PDB entry 1WS4 | X-ray diffraction, 1.90 A resolution | chains E and G of the 8 polymer chains in the assembly

== Chain E ==
Molecule: Agglutinin alpha chain
Organism: Artocarpus integer
UniProtKB: P18670 (LECA_ARTIN); numbering as in UniProt (aligned over 1-133)
Sequence (133 residues; row label = number of the first residue in the row):
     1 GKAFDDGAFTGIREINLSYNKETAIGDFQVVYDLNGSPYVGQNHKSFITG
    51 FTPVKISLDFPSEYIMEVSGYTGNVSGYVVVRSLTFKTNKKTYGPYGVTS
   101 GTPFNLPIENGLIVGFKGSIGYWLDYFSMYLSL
Residues lining bound ligands: methyl alpha-D-galactopyranoside (AMG): G1, F47, Y78, V80, G121, Y122, W123, D125
UniProt features mapped onto this chain:
  - region: V68 to N89 (IgA-binding)
  - glycosylation (N-linked (GlcNAc...) asparagine): N43, N74
  - natural variant: K45 (K45L; K45T), M66 (M66D; M66V)

== Chain G ==
Molecule: Agglutinin alpha chain
Organism: Artocarpus integer
UniProtKB: P18670 (LECA_ARTIN); numbering as in UniProt (aligned over 1-133)
Sequence (133 residues; numbered 1 to 133; the number before each row is that of its first residue):
     1 GKAFDDGAFTGIREINLSYNKETAIGDFQVVYDLNGSPYVGQNHVSFITG
    51 FTPVKISLDFPSEYIMEVSGYTGNVSGYVVVRSLTFKTNKKTYGPYGVTS
   101 GTPFNLPIENGLIVGFKGSIGYWLDYFSMYLSL
Sequence notes: conflict V45 (Lys in P18670)
Residues lining bound ligands: methyl alpha-D-glucopyranoside (GYP): G1, F47, Y78, V80, G121, Y122, W123, D125
UniProt features mapped onto this chain:
  - region: V68 to N89 (IgA-binding)
  - glycosylation (N-linked (GlcNAc...) asparagine): N43, N74
  - natural variant: M66 (M66D; M66V)

== How chain E and chain G interact ==
Pairs across the interface (9; chain E residue first):
  T102(E) with P103(G)
  P103(E) with T102(G); P103(G)
  F104(E) with N105(G)
  L106(E) with L106(G), hydrophobic
  E109(E) with K117(G), salt bridge; S128(G), hydrogen bond
  K117(E) with E109(G), salt bridge
  S128(E) with E109(G), hydrogen bond
Interface residues without a listed pair, chain E (9 interface residues in all): N105, L131
Interface residues without a listed pair, chain G (9 interface residues in all): F104, L131

== Overview ==
Chain E and chain G each contribute 9 residues to their interface; the contacts include 2 hydrogen bonds and 2
salt bridges. Polar contacts include E109(E)-K117(G), K117(E)-E109(G) and E109(E)-S128(G). Chain E binds
methyl alpha-D-galactopyranoside. Ligands of chain G: methyl alpha-D-glucopyranoside.
Chain E is Agglutinin alpha chain and chain G is Agglutinin alpha chain, both from Artocarpus integer; the
structure, Crystal structure of Jacalin- Me-alpha-Mannose complex: Promiscuity vs Specificity, was determined
by X-ray diffraction (same publication as 1WS5).
